7PAU - chains y and 3 of the 32 polymer chains in the assembly; structure by electron microscopy, 8.30 A resolution (very low resolution: no residue pairs are listed; an interface is given only as per-side residue counts).

== Chain y ==
Name: 50S ribosomal protein L32
From: Mycoplasma pneumoniae M129
UniProtKB: P75238 (RL32_MYCPN); numbering as in UniProt (aligned over 1-57)
Sequence (57 residues; numbered 1 to 57; the number before each row is that of its first residue):
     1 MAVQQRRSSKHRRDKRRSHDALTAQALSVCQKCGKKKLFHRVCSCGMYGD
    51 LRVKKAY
Disordered / not traced: 1
Disulfide bonds: Cys33-Cys45

== Chain 3 ==
Molecule: 23S ribosomal RNA
From: Mycoplasma pneumoniae M129
Sequence (2907 nucleotides; each row starts with the number of its first residue):
     1 UACAAUAAGUUACUAAGGGCUUAUGGUGGAUGCCUUGGCACUAAUAGGCG
    51 AUGAAGGACGUGUUAACCUGCGAUAAGCUUCGGGUAGGUGGUAAGAACCU
   101 CAGAUCCGGAGAUUUCCGAAUGGAGCAAUCCGGUAGUUGGAAACAGCUAU
   151 CAUUAAUUGAUGAAUAAAUAGUCAAUUAAAGCAAUACGUGGUGAAGUGAA
   201 ACAUCUCAGUAGCCACAGGAAAAGAAAACGAAUGUGAUUCCGUGUGUAGU
   251 GGCGAGCGAAAGCGGAACAGGCCAAACUUAUCAUUAGAUAGGGGUUGUAG
   301 GGCUUGCAAUGUGGACUUGAAAACGAUAGAAGAAGCUGUUGGAAAGCAGC
   351 GCGCAAAAGGGUGAUAGCCCCGUAUUUGAAAUUGUUUUCAUACCUAGCGA
   401 GAUCCCUGAGUAGCUCGGAAAACGUUAUUUUGAGUGAAUCUGCCCAGACC
   451 AUUGGGUAAGCCUAAAUACUAAUUAGUGACCGAUAGCGAAACAGUACCGU
   501 GAGGGAAAGGUGAAAAGAACCCAGAGAUGGGAGUGAAAUAGAUUCUGAAA
   551 CCAUAUGCCUACAACGUGUCAGAGCACAUUAAUGUGUGAUGGCGUGCGUU
   601 UUGAAGUAUGAGCCGGCGAGUUAUGAUAGCAAGCGUUAGUUAACCAGGAG
   651 AUGGGGAGCUGUAGCGAAAGCGAGUUUUAAAAGAGCGUUUGUUUGUUAUU
   701 AUAGACCCGAAACGGGUUGAGCUAGUCAUGAGCAGGUUGAAGGUUGAGUA
   751 ACAUCAACUGGAGGACCGAACCGACUCUCGUUGAAACGAUAGCGGAUGAC
   801 UUGUGAUUAGGGGUGAAAUUCCAAUCGAAAUCCGUGAUAGCUGGUUCUCG
   851 UCGAAAUAGCUUUAAGGCUAGCGUGAGAUCACAAAUAAGUGGAGGUAAAG
   901 CUACUGAAUGUAUGAUGGCGCCACCUAGGCGUACUGAAUACAAUUAAACU
   951 CUGAAUGCCAUUUAUUUUAUUCUCGCAGUCAGACAGUGGGGGAUAAGCUU
  1001 CAUUGUCAAGAGGGGAAGAGCCCAGAUCAUUAAAUAAGGUCCCCAAAAUA
  1051 UACUAAGUGGAAAAGGAUGUGAAAGUGCUAAAACAGCAAGGAUGUUGGCU
  1101 UAGAAGCAGCCAUCGUUUAAAGAGUGCGUAACAGCUCACUUGUCGAGUGU
  1151 UUUUGCGCCGAAGAUGUAACGGGGCUAAGUAUAUUACCGAAUUUAUGGAU
  1201 AAGAUUUAUAUCUUGUGGUAGACGAGCGUUGUAUUGGAGUUGAAGUCAAA
  1251 GCGUGAGCAUUGGUGGAUCCAAUACAAGUGAGAAUGCCGGCAUGAGUAAC
  1301 GCUUGGGAGUGAGAAUCUCCCAAACCGAUUGACUAAGGUUUCCUGGACCA
  1351 GGGUCGUCCUUCCAGGGUUAGUCUGGACCUAAGCUGAGGCUGAAAAGCGU
  1401 AGGCGAUGGACAACAGGUUAAUAUUCCUGUACUUACAGUUAGACUGAUGG
  1451 AGUGACAAAGAAGGUUUUCCACCCCCAUAAUUGGAUUUGGGGAUAAAUCA
  1501 UAAGGUGGUACAAUAGGCAAAUCCGUUGUGCAUAACAUUGAGUGAUGAUG
  1551 UCGAGUGAAUGAGUGAUCAAGUAGCGAAGGUGGUAUUAAUCAUGCUUUCA
  1601 AGAAAAGCUUCUAGGGUUAAUCUAGCUGUAACCAGUACCGAGAACGAACA
  1651 CACGUAGUCAAGGAGAGGAUCCUAAGGUUAGCGAGUGAACUAUAGCCAAG
  1701 GAACUCUGCAAAUUAACCCCGUAAGUUAGCGAGAAGGGGUGCUUAUGUAA
  1751 AAGUAAGCCGCAGUGAAGAACGAGGGGGGACUGUUUAACUAAAACACAAC
  1801 UCUAUGCCAAACCGUAAGGUGAUGUAUAUGGGGUGACACCUGCCCAGUGC
  1851 UGGAAGGUUAAAGAAGGAGGUUAGCGCAAGCGAAGCUUUUAACUGAAGCC
  1901 CCAGUGAACGGCGGCCGUAACUAUAACGGUCCUAAGGUAGCGAAAUUCCU
  1951 AGUCGGGUAAAUUCCGUCCCGCUUGAAUGGUGUAACCAUCUCUUGACUGU
  2001 CUCGGCUAUAGACUCGGUGAAAUCCAGGUACGGGUGAAGACACCCGUUAG
  2051 GCGCAACGGGACGGAAAGACCCCGUGAAGCUUUACUGUAGCUUAAUAUUG
  2101 AUCAGGACAUUAUCAUGUAGAGAAUAGGUAGGAGCAAUCGAUGCAAGUUC
  2151 GCUAGGACUUGUUGAUGCGAAAGGUGGAAUACUACCCUUGGUUGUGUGCU
  2201 GUUCUAAUUGGUAACUGUUAUCCAGUUUCAAGACAGUGUUAGGUGGGCAG
  2251 UUUGACUGGGGCGGUCGCCUCCUAAAAGGUAACGGAGGCGUACAAAGGUA
  2301 CCUUCAGUACGGUUGGAAAUCGUAUGUAGAGUGUAAUGGUGUAAGGGUGC
  2351 UUGACUGUGAGACAUACAGGUCGAACAGGUGAGAAAUCAGGUCAUAGUGA
  2401 UCCGGUGGUCCAGUAUGGAAUGGCCAUCGCUCAACGGAUAAAAGCUACUC
  2451 CGGGGAUAACAGGCUGAUACUGCCCAAGAGUUCAUAUCGACGGCAGUGUU
  2501 UGGCACCUCGAUGUCGACUCAUCUCAUCCUCGAGCUGAAGCAGGUUCGAA
  2551 GGGUUCGGCUGUUCGCCGAUUAAAGAGAUACGUGAGUUGGGUUCAAACCG
  2601 UCGUGAGACAGGUUGGUCCCUAUCUAUUGUGCCCGUAGGAAGAUUGAAGA
  2651 GUGUUGCUUCUAGUACGAGAGGACCGAAGCGAGGACACCUCUUAUGCUCC
  2701 AGUUGUAGCGCCAGCUGCACCGCUGGGUAGUAACGUGUCUAUUAGAUAAA
  2751 CGCUGAAAGCAUCUAAGUGUGAAACUAUCUCAAAGAUUAAUCUUCCCAUU
  2801 UCGCAAGAAAGUAAGAGCCGUCAAAGACGAUGACGUUGAUAGGUUACAGG
  2851 UGUAAGCAUAGUGAUAUGUUGAGCUGAGUAAUACUAAUUGCUCGAGGACU
  2901 UAUUGGA
Disordered / not traced: 1-7, 923-927, 1560-1569, 2901-2907

== How chain y and chain 3 interact ==
At this resolution (8 A) residue pairs are not listed: 37 residues of chain y and 47 of chain 3 lie at the interface.

== Overview ==
37 residues of chain y and 47 residues of chain 3 are in contact.
Here chain y is 50S ribosomal protein L32 and chain 3 is 23S ribosomal RNA, both from Mycoplasma pneumoniae
M129. Entry 7PAU (free 50S in complex with ribosome recycling factor in untreated Mycoplasma pneumoniae cells)
was determined by electron microscopy together with 7OOC, 7OOD, 7P6Z, 7PAH, 7PAI, 7PAJ and 23 further entries
from the same study.
